6FVX - chains K and L of the 47 polymer chains in the assembly; structure by electron microscopy, 4.90 A resolution (low resolution: residue-level contacts below are approximate; hydrogen-bond / salt-bridge calls are withheld).

== Chain K ==
Protein: 26S proteasome regulatory subunit 6B homolog
Source organism: Saccharomyces cerevisiae (strain ATCC 204508 / S288c)
UniProt: P33298 (PRS6B_YEAST); residues 35-428 here = UniProt positions 35-428
Chain sequence (394 residues; each row starts with the number of its first residue):
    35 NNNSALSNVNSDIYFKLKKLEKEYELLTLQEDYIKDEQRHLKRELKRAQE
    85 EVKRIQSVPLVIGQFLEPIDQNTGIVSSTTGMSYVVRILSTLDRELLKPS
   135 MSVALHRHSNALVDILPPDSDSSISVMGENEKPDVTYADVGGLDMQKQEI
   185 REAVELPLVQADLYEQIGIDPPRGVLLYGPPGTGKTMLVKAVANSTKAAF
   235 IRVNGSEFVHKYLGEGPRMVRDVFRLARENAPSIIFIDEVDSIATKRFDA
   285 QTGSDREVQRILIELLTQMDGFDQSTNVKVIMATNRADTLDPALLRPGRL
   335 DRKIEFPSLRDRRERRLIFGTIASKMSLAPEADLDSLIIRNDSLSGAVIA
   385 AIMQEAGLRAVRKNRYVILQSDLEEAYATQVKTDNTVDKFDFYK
Curated features (UniProtKB/Swiss-Prot):
  - binding site (ATP): Gly-213 to Thr-220
  - cross-link: Lys-280 (Glycyl lysine isopeptide (Lys-Gly) (interchain with G-Cter in ubiquitin))
Metal / ion sites: Mg2+: Thr-220 (together with ATP)
Ligand contacts: ATP (adenosine-5'-triphosphate): Asp-173, Val-174, Gly-175, Gly-176, Pro-214, Pro-215, Gly-216, Thr-217, Gly-218, Lys-219, Thr-220, Met-221, Glu-273, Asn-319, Ile-352, Gly-380, Ala-381, Ala-384

== Chain L ==
Protein: 26S proteasome subunit RPT4
Source organism: Saccharomyces cerevisiae (strain ATCC 204508 / S288c)
UniProt: P53549 (PRS10_YEAST); residues 49-436 here = UniProt positions 49-436
Chain sequence (388 residues; each row starts with the number of its first residue):
    49 EQEAHNKALNQFKRKLLEHRRYDDQLKQRRQNIRDLEKLYDKTENDIKAL
    99 QSIGQLIGEVMKELSEEKYIVKASSGPRYIVGVRNSVDRSKLKKGVRVTL
   149 DITTLTIMRILPRETDPLVYNMTSFEQGEITFDGIGGLTEQIRELREVIE
   199 LPLKNPEIFQRVGIKPPKGVLLYGPPGTGKTLLAKAVAATIGANFIFSPA
   249 SGIVDKYIGESARIIREMFAYAKEHEPCIIFMDEVDAIGGRRFSEGTSAD
   299 REIQRTLMELLTQMDGFDNLGQTKIIMATNRPDTLDPALLRPGRLDRKVE
   349 IPLPNEAGRLEIFKIHTAKVKKTGEFDFEAAVKMSDGFNGADIRNCATEA
   399 GFFAIRDDRDHINPDDLMKAVRKVAEVKKLEGTIEYQK
Curated features (UniProtKB/Swiss-Prot):
  - binding site (ATP): Gly-222 to Thr-229
Metal / ion sites: Mg2+: Thr-229 (together with ATP)
Ligand contacts:
  - ATP (adenosine-5'-triphosphate), molecule 1: Gly-182, Ile-183, Gly-184, Leu-186, Pro-224, Gly-225, Thr-226, Gly-227, Lys-228, Thr-229, Leu-230, Glu-282, Asn-328, Ile-360, Ile-363, His-364, Gly-388, Ala-389, Arg-392
  - ATP, molecule 2: Ala-336, Arg-339, Arg-342

== Interface between chain K and chain L ==
Residue-residue contacts (105):
  Val-92(K) with Ile-128(L); Val-129(L)
  Pro-93(K) with Thr-152(L)
  Leu-94(K) with Tyr-127(L); Ile-128(L)
  Val-95(K) with Arg-126(L); Tyr-127(L)
  Ile-96(K) with Ile-118(L); Arg-126(L); Tyr-127(L)
  Thr-113(K) with Pro-125(L); Arg-126(L)
  Thr-114(K) with Pro-125(L)
  Arg-141(K) with Ile-150(L); Thr-151(L); Thr-152(L); Leu-153(L)
  Asp-148(K) with Lys-116(L)
  Asp-155(K) with Met-109(L); Arg-126(L)
  Ser-156(K) with Met-109(L)
  Pro-167(K) with Phe-315(L)
  Pro-215(K) with Pro-335(L); Arg-339(L)
  Thr-220(K) with Phe-315(L)
  Lys-224(K) with Gly-314(L); Phe-315(L)
  Phe-234(K) with Phe-315(L)
  Arg-236(K) with Phe-315(L)
  Asn-238(K) with Met-306(L); Thr-310(L)
  Gly-239(K) with Met-306(L)
  Ser-240(K) with Arg-264(L); Arg-303(L); Met-306(L); Glu-307(L)
  Glu-241(K) with Glu-307(L)
  Val-243(K) with Gly-257(L); Arg-264(L)
  His-244(K) with Ile-256(L); Gly-257(L); Arg-303(L)
  Lys-245(K) with Ile-256(L); Gly-257(L); Arg-264(L)
  Tyr-246(K) with Gly-124(L)
  Glu-249(K) with Lys-120(L); Arg-126(L)
  Arg-252(K) with Arg-126(L)
  Met-253(K) with Arg-126(L)
  Phe-270(K) with Phe-315(L)
  Glu-273(K) with Met-306(L)
  Asp-275(K) with Gln-302(L); Met-306(L)
  Ser-276(K) with Gln-302(L); Arg-303(L); Met-306(L)
  Ala-278(K) with Arg-290(L)
  Thr-279(K) with Arg-290(L); Ser-292(L)
  Arg-281(K) with Glu-293(L); Arg-299(L)
  Phe-282(K) with Arg-299(L)
  Asp-283(K) with Gly-294(L); Thr-295(L); Ser-296(L); Arg-299(L)
  Thr-286(K) with Ser-296(L)
  Ser-288(K) with Ile-256(L); Ser-296(L); Arg-303(L)
  Asp-289(K) with Ser-296(L); Arg-299(L)
  Val-292(K) with Arg-303(L)
  Arg-320(K) with Arg-289(L); Arg-290(L); Phe-291(L)
  Asp-322(K) with Arg-290(L)
  Thr-323(K) with Arg-290(L)
  Lys-359(K) with Gly-211(L)
  Met-360(K) with Val-210(L); Gly-211(L); Ile-212(L)
  Ser-361(K) with Arg-209(L); Val-210(L)
  Ala-381(K) with Pro-340(L)
  Met-387(K) with Ile-212(L)
  Gln-388(K) with Ile-212(L); Lys-213(L); Pro-215(L); Asp-344(L)
  Glu-389(K) with Asp-344(L); Arg-345(L)
  Gly-391(K) with Val-210(L)
  Leu-392(K) with Glu-195(L); Pro-215(L); Arg-345(L)
  Arg-393(K) with Arg-345(L)
  Val-395(K) with Phe-207(L)
  Arg-396(K) with Glu-195(L)
  Tyr-400(K) with Arg-209(L)
  Gln-414(K) with Pro-340(L); Asp-344(L); Arg-345(L); Lys-346(L)
Also at the interface, not in a pair above, chain K (73 interface residues in all): Gln-90, Ser-91, Ala-138, Leu-150, Asp-153, Ser-154, Gly-216, Asp-272, Val-274, Lys-280, Asn-319, Val-382, Ala-385, Arg-399, Ile-402
Also at the interface, not in a pair above, chain L (59 interface residues in all): Lys-110, Leu-112, Ser-123, Gly-130, Arg-191, Val-196, Leu-199, Pro-214, Ala-260, Arg-261, Ala-336, Leu-343

== In short ==
73 residues of chain K face 59 of chain L across their interface. One ATP molecule is bound between chain K
and chain L. Bound to chain L: ATP. Curated annotation (UniProt) lists 8 ATP-binding residues on chain K; 8
ATP-binding residues on chain L.
Here chain K is 26S proteasome regulatory subunit 6B homolog and chain L is 26S proteasome subunit RPT4, both
from Saccharomyces cerevisiae (strain ATCC 204508 / S288c). Entry 6FVX (26S proteasome, s5 state) was
determined by electron microscopy (same publication as 6FVW, 6FVT, 6FVU, 6FVV and 6FVY).
